PDB entry 4OJN | X-ray diffraction, 2.40 A resolution | chains B and C of the 4 polymer chains in the assembly

== Chain B (and C) ==
Protein: L-lactate dehydrogenase A chain
Source organism: Homo sapiens
Notes: EC 1.1.1.27; chain C of this document is another copy of the same molecule, construct and numbering; everything in this record applies to it too
Reference sequence: P00338 (LDHA_HUMAN); residue numbers follow UniProt; this construct covers 2-332
Amino-acid sequence (337 residues; numbered 2 to 338; the number before each row is that of its first residue):
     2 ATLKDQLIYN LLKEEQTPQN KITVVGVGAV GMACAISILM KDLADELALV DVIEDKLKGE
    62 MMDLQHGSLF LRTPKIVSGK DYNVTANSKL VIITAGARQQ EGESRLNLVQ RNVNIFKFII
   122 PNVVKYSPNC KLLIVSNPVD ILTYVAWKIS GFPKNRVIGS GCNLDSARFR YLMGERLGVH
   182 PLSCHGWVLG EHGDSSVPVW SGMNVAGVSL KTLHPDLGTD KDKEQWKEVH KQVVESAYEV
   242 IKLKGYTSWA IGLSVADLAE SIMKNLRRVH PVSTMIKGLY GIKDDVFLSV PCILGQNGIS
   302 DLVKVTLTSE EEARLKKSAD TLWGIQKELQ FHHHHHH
Disordered / not traced: 333-338 (chain C: 334-338)
Sequence notes: expression tag (333-338)
UniProt features mapped onto this chain:
  - active site: His193 (Proton acceptor)
  - binding site (NAD(+)): Arg99, Asn138
  - binding site (substrate): Arg106, Asn138, Arg169, Thr248
  - modified residue: Ala2 (N-acetylalanine), Lys5 (N6-acetyllysine), Tyr10 (Phosphotyrosine), Lys14 (N6-acetyllysine), Thr18 (Phosphothreonine), Lys57 (N6-acetyllysine), Lys81 (N6-acetyllysine), Lys118 (N6-acetyllysine), Lys126 (N6-acetyllysine), Lys224 (N6-acetyllysine), Lys232 (N6-acetyllysine), Tyr239 (Phosphotyrosine), Lys243 (N6-acetyllysine), Thr309 (Phosphothreonine), Ser310 (Phosphoserine), Lys318 (N6-acetyllysine), Thr322 (Phosphothreonine)
  - cross-link: Lys57 (Glycyl lysine isopeptide (Lys-Gly) (interchain with G-Cter in SUMO2))
What the authors report for this chain:
  - catalytic residues: His193 (citing earlier work)

== How chain B and chain C interact ==
Residue-residue contacts (63; chain B residue first):
  Asp6(B) - Lys305(C)
  Gln7(B) - Lys305(C)
  Leu8(B) - Leu303(C)
  Leu8(B) - Val304(C)
  Leu8(B) - Lys305(C)  hydrogen bond (backbone-backbone)
  Ile9(B) - Asp302(C)
  Ile9(B) - Leu303(C)
  Tyr10(B) - Asp302(C)
  Tyr10(B) - Leu303(C)  hydrogen bond (backbone-backbone)
  Tyr10(B) - Lys305(C)
  Asn11(B) - Asp302(C)  hydrogen bond
  Leu12(B) - Ile300(C)
  Leu12(B) - Ser301(C)  hydrogen bond (backbone-backbone)
  Leu12(B) - Leu303(C)  hydrophobic
  Lys14(B) - Arg268(C)
  Lys14(B) - Ser301(C)
  Lys14(B) - Asp302(C)  salt bridge
  Glu15(B) - Pro154(C)
  Glu15(B) - Asn156(C)  hydrogen bond
  Glu15(B) - Asn298(C)
  Glu16(B) - Asn298(C)
  Gln17(B) - Asn266(C)  hydrogen bond
  Gln17(B) - Gln297(C)  hydrogen bond
  Gln17(B) - Asn298(C)
  Thr18(B) - Gln297(C)  hydrogen bond (backbone-side chain)
  Gln20(B) - Lys90(C)
  Gln20(B) - Gln297(C)  hydrogen bond
  Asn21(B) - Asn21(C)  hydrogen bond
  Asp43(B) - Lys265(C)  salt bridge
  Asp46(B) - Lys265(C)
  Asp46(B) - Gln297(C)
  Arg73(B) - Glu261(C)
  Arg73(B) - Leu267(C)
  Pro75(B) - Lys265(C)
  Pro75(B) - Asn266(C)
  Lys90(B) - Gln20(C)
  Lys155(B) - Leu12(C)
  Asn156(B) - Leu13(C)
  Glu261(B) - Arg73(C)
  Lys265(B) - Asp43(C)  salt bridge
  Lys265(B) - Asp46(C)
  Lys265(B) - Pro75(C)
  Asn266(B) - Gln17(C)
  Asn266(B) - Pro75(C)
  Leu267(B) - Arg73(C)
  Gln297(B) - Gln17(C)
  Gln297(B) - Thr18(C)  hydrogen bond (side chain-backbone)
  Gln297(B) - Gln20(C)
  Asn298(B) - Glu15(C)
  Ser301(B) - Asn11(C)
  Ser301(B) - Leu12(C)  hydrogen bond (backbone-backbone)
  Ser301(B) - Leu13(C)
  Asp302(B) - Ile9(C)
  Asp302(B) - Tyr10(C)
  Asp302(B) - Asn11(C)  hydrogen bond
  Asp302(B) - Leu12(C)
  Leu303(B) - Leu8(C)
  Leu303(B) - Ile9(C)
  Leu303(B) - Tyr10(C)  hydrogen bond (backbone-backbone)
  Leu303(B) - Leu12(C)
  Val304(B) - Leu8(C)
  Lys305(B) - Gln7(C)
  Lys305(B) - Leu8(C)  hydrogen bond (backbone-backbone)
Also at the interface, not in a pair above, chain B (35 interface residues in all): Thr74, Ile294, Ile300
Also at the interface, not in a pair above, chain C (35 interface residues in all): Asp6, Lys155, Arg157

== Summary ==
Chain B and chain C each contribute 35 residues to their interface; the contacts include 15 hydrogen bonds and
3 salt bridges. Polar contacts include Lys14(B)-Asp302(C), Asp43(B)-Lys265(C) and Asn11(B)-Asp302(C). From
UniProt: active-site residue His193(B), NAD+-binding residues Arg99(B) and Asn138(B) and 4 substrate-binding
residues on chain B. From the paper: the catalytic residue His193(B).
Chain B and chain C are both L-lactate dehydrogenase A chain (Homo sapiens); the structure, Crystal structure
of human muscle L-lactate dehydrogenase, was determined by X-ray diffraction together with 4OKN, 4QSM and 4QT0
from the same study.
